9K40 - chains E and I of the 10 polymer chains in the assembly; structure by electron microscopy, 3.15 A resolution.

== Chain E ==
Name: Histone H3.1
From: Arabidopsis thaliana
Reference sequence: P59226 (H31_ARATH); residues 0-135 here correspond to UniProt positions 1-136 (UniProt number = residue number + 1)
Sequence (136 residues; numbered 0 to 135; the number before each row is that of its first residue; numbering starts at 0):
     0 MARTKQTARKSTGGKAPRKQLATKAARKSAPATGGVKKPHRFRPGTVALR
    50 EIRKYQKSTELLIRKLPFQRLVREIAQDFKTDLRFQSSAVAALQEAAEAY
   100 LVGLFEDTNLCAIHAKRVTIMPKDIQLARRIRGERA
Unresolved in the structure: 0-37, 134-135
Curated features (UniProtKB/Swiss-Prot):
  - site: Lys14 (Not N6-methylated), Lys27 (Not N6-acetylated), Ala31 (Recognition by ATXR5 and ATXR6), Lys36 (Not N6-acetylated)
  - modified residue: Lys4 (N6,N6,N6-trimethyllysine), Lys9 (N6,N6,N6-trimethyllysine), Ser10 (Phosphoserine), Thr11 (Phosphothreonine), Lys14 (N6-acetyllysine), Lys18 (N6-acetyllysine), Lys23 (N6-acetyllysine), Lys27 (N6,N6,N6-trimethyllysine), Ser28 (Phosphoserine), Lys36 (N6,N6,N6-trimethyllysine)

== Chain I ==
Molecule: 15.2.2 DNA
Sequence (147 nucleotides; numbered -73 to 73; the number before each row is that of its first residue; numbers below 1 keep their minus sign (DA-73 is residue -73)):
   -73 ACCTTTATTGACTCCATAATTGACCAATTGAGCGGCTCGATTCAACTGTC
   -23 AATAACTTCAAATGAAGCAAGAGCCTTATCGTATTCTCCGCACGATGGTG
    27 CTTTAATCCACCGCAACTTTCCTCTTTAATAAAGGCACAAGCATTAA
Unresolved in the structure: -73, 73

== Interface between chain E and chain I ==
Residue-residue contacts - 19 pairs, chain E then chain I:
  Arg40(E) with DA9(I), hydrogen bond to the base; DT10(I), sugar contact
  Phe41(E) with DA-67(I), sugar contact; DA9(I), sugar contact; DT10(I), hydrogen bond to the phosphate
  Pro43(E) with DA9(I), sugar contact
  Gly44(E) with DT8(I), phosphate contact; DA9(I), hydrogen bond to the phosphate
  Val46(E) with DA9(I), phosphate contact
  Ala47(E) with DA9(I), hydrogen bond to the phosphate
  Arg49(E) with DT-66(I), salt bridge to the phosphate
  Lys56(E) with DG-64(I), salt bridge to the phosphate
  Arg63(E) with DC17(I), sugar contact; DA18(I), phosphate contact
  Lys64(E) with DA18(I), hydrogen bond to the phosphate
  Leu65(E) with DC17(I), phosphate contact; DA18(I), hydrogen bond to the phosphate
  Arg69(E) with DC17(I), salt bridge to the phosphate
  Arg83(E) with DC27(I), salt bridge to the phosphate
Other interface residues (no listed pair), chain E (17 interface residues in all): His39, Arg42, Thr45, Lys115
Other interface residues (no listed pair), chain I (11 interface residues in all): DA-2, DC19

== Overview ==
17 residues of chain E face 11 of chain I across their interface; the contacts include 6 hydrogen bonds and 4
salt bridges. Polar contacts include Arg40(E)-DA9(I), Phe41(E)-DT10(I) and Gly44(E)-DA9(I).
Here chain E is Histone H3.1 (Arabidopsis thaliana) and chain I is 15.2.2 DNA. Entry 9K40 (Cryo-EM structure
of Arabidopsis thaliana H2A-nucleosome with Arabidopsis native 147bp DNA 15.2.2 (C2 symmetry)) was determined
by electron microscopy together with 9K41 and 9K42 from the same study.
